PDB entry 1EXU | X-ray diffraction, 2.70 A resolution | chains A and B

[Chain A]
Protein: IGG receptor fcrn large subunit P51
Organism: Homo sapiens
Notes: fragment: extracellular ligand binding domain
Reference sequence: P55899 (FCGRN_HUMAN); residues 1-267 here correspond to UniProt positions 24-290 (UniProt number = residue number + 23)
Sequence (267 residues; row label = number of the first residue in the row):
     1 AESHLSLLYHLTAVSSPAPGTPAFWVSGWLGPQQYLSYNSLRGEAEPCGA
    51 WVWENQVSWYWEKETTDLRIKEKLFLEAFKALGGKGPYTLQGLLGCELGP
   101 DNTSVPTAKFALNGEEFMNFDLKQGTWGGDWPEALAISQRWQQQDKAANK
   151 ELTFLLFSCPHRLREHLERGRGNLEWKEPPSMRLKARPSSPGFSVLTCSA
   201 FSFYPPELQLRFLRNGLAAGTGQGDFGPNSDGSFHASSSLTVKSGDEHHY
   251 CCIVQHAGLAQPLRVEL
Disordered / not traced: 1-3, 52-59
Disulfide bonds: Cys96-Cys159, Cys198-Cys252
Glycans and other covalent adducts: beta-mercaptoethanol (BME) linked to Cys48
Swiss-Prot annotation at these positions:
  - glycosylation: Asn102 (N-linked (GlcNAc...) asparagine)

[Chain B]
Protein: Beta-2-microglobulin
Organism: Homo sapiens
Reference sequence: P61769 (B2MG_HUMAN); residues 1-99 here correspond to UniProt positions 21-119 (UniProt number = residue number + 20)
Sequence (99 residues; each row starts with the number of its first residue):
     1 IQRTPKIQVYSRHPAENGKSNFLNCYVSGFHPSDIEVDLLKNGERIEKVE
    51 HSDLSFSKDWSFYLLYYTEFTPTEKDEYACRVNHVTLSQPKIVKWDRDM
Disulfide bonds: Cys25-Cys80
Swiss-Prot annotation at these positions:
  - modified residue: Gln2 (Pyrrolidone carboxylic acid)
  - glycosylation: Ile1 (N-linked (Glc) (glycation) isoleucine), Lys19 (N-linked (Glc) (glycation) lysine), Lys41 (N-linked (Glc) (glycation) lysine), Lys48 (N-linked (Glc) (glycation) lysine), Lys58 (N-linked (Glc) (glycation) lysine), Lys91 (N-linked (Glc) (glycation) lysine), Lys94 (N-linked (Glc) (glycation) lysine)

[Chain A / chain B interface]
Pairs across the interface - 64 pairs, chain A then chain B:
  His10(A) - Ser55(B)
  His10(A) - Phe56(B)  hydrogen bond (side chain-backbone)
  Leu11(A) - Phe56(B)
  Thr12(A) - Phe56(B)
  Thr12(A) - Phe62(B)
  Trp25(A) - Ser33(B)
  Trp25(A) - Leu54(B)  hydrogen bond (side chain-backbone)
  Ser27(A) - Ser55(B)  hydrogen bond
  Trp29(A) - Ser55(B)
  Trp29(A) - Tyr63(B)
  Gln34(A) - Asp53(B)  hydrogen bond
  Ser37(A) - Asp53(B)  hydrogen bond
  Thr89(A) - His31(B)
  Gln91(A) - His31(B)  hydrogen bond
  Gln91(A) - Phe56(B)
  Gln91(A) - Trp60(B)  hydrogen bond (side chain-backbone)
  Gln91(A) - Phe62(B)
  Gly92(A) - Phe56(B)
  Gly92(A) - Trp60(B)
  Leu93(A) - Lys58(B)
  Leu93(A) - Trp60(B)  hydrophobic
  Lys109(A) - Lys58(B)
  Lys109(A) - Trp60(B)
  Ala111(A) - Trp60(B)  hydrophobic
  Asn113(A) - Ile1(B)  hydrogen bond (backbone-backbone)
  Asn113(A) - His31(B)
  Gly114(A) - Ile1(B)
  Gly114(A) - His31(B)  hydrogen bond (backbone-side chain)
  Glu115(A) - Ile1(B)
  Glu116(A) - Trp60(B)
  Arg183(A) - Pro14(B)
  Lys185(A) - Arg97(B)  hydrogen bond (side chain-backbone)
  Lys185(A) - Asp98(B)
  Arg187(A) - Asp98(B)
  Arg187(A) - Met99(B)  hydrogen bond
  Thr197(A) - Met99(B)
  Ser199(A) - Asp98(B)  hydrogen bond (side chain-backbone)
  Ser199(A) - Met99(B)
  Phe201(A) - Ser11(B)
  Phe201(A) - Arg12(B)
  Phe201(A) - His13(B)
  Phe201(A) - Pro14(B)
  Ser202(A) - Arg12(B)  hydrogen bond (side chain-backbone)
  Ser202(A) - His13(B)
  Asp225(A) - Lys6(B)  salt bridge
  Asp225(A) - Gln8(B)
  Phe226(A) - Gln8(B)
  Gly227(A) - Tyr10(B)
  Pro228(A) - Tyr10(B)  hydrogen bond (backbone-side chain)
  Pro228(A) - Tyr26(B)
  Pro228(A) - Leu65(B)
  Asn229(A) - Tyr10(B)
  Asn229(A) - Arg12(B)
  Asn229(A) - Asn24(B)  hydrogen bond
  Asn229(A) - Leu65(B)
  Ser230(A) - Arg12(B)
  Ser230(A) - Leu65(B)
  Ser230(A) - Tyr67(B)
  Asp231(A) - Arg12(B)  salt bridge
  His235(A) - Tyr10(B)
  His235(A) - Ser11(B)
  His235(A) - Met99(B)  hydrogen bond (side chain-backbone)
  Ser237(A) - Met99(B)
  Ser239(A) - Met99(B)
Other interface residues (no listed pair), chain A (38 interface residues in all): Val14, Phe110, Ser181
Other interface residues (no listed pair), chain B (28 interface residues in all): Arg3, Pro32, Asp59

[In short]
Chain A and chain B form an interface of 38 and 28 residues respectively, with 16 hydrogen bonds and 2 salt
bridges. Among the polar pairs are Asp225(A)-Lys6(B), Asp231(A)-Arg12(B) and His10(A)-Phe56(B).
Chain A is IGG receptor fcrn large subunit P51 and chain B is Beta-2-microglobulin, both from Homo sapiens;
the structure, Crystal structure of the human MHC-related FC receptor, was determined by X-ray diffraction.
